Entry 7CE6 (X-ray diffraction, 2.69 A resolution); this record covers chains C and D of the 6 polymer chains in the assembly.

Chain C:
Name: Tubulin alpha-1B chain
From: Sus scrofa
Reference sequence: Q2XVP4 (TBA1B_PIG); residue numbers follow UniProt; this construct covers 1-450
Amino-acid sequence (450 residues; numbered 1 to 450; the number before each row is that of its first residue):
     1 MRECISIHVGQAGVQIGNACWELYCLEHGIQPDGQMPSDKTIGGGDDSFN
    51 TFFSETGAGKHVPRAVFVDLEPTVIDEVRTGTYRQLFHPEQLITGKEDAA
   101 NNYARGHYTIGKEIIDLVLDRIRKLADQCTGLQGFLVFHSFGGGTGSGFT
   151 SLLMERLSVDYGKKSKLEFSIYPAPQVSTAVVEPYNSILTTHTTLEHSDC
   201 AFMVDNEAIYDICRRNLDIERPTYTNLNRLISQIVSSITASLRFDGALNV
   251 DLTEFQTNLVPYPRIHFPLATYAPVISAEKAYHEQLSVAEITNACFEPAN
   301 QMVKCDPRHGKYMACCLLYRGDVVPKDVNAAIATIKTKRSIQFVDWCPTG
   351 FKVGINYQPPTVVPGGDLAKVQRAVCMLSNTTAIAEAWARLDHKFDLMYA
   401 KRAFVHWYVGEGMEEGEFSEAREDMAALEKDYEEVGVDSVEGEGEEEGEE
Unresolved in the structure: 441-450
Curated features (UniProtKB/Swiss-Prot):
  - motif: Met1 to Cys4 (MREC motif)
  - active site: Glu254
  - binding site (GTP): Gly10, Gln11, Ala12, Gln15, Glu71, Ala99, Ser140, Gly143, Gly144, Thr145, Gly146, Thr179, Glu183, Asn206, Tyr224, Asn228, Leu252
  - binding site (Mg(2+)): Glu71
  - modified residue: Lys40 (N6,N6,N6-trimethyllysine), Ser48 (Phosphoserine), Ser232 (Phosphoserine), Tyr282 (3'-nitrotyrosine), Arg339 (Omega-N-methylarginine), Ser439 (Phosphoserine), Glu443 (5-glutamyl polyglutamate), Glu445 (5-glutamyl polyglutamate)
  - cross-link (Glycyl lysine isopeptide (Lys-Gly)): Lys326 (interchain with G-Cter in ubiquitin), Lys370 (interchain with G-Cter in ubiquitin)
Ion coordination: Ca2+: Asp39, Thr41, Gly44, Glu55
Residues lining bound ligands: GTP (guanosine-5'-triphosphate): Gly10, Gln11, Ala12, Gln15, Ile16, Asp69, Asp98, Ala99, Ala100, Asn101, Ser140, Gly142, Gly143, Gly144, Thr145, Gly146, Ile171, Pro173, Val177, Ser178, Thr179, Glu183, Asn206, Tyr224, Leu227, Asn228, Ile231

Chain D:
Name: Tubulin beta chain
From: Sus scrofa
Reference sequence: A0A287AGU7 (A0A287AGU7_PIG); residues 1-445 here = UniProt positions 1-445
Amino-acid sequence (445 residues; row label = number of the first residue in the row):
     1 MREIVHIQAGQCGNQIGAKFWEVISDEHGIDPTGSYHGDSDLQLERINVY
    51 YNEATGNKYVPRAILVDLEPGTMDSVRSGPFGQIFRPDNFVFGQSGAGNN
   101 WAKGHYTEGAELVDSVLDVVRKESESCDCLQGFQLTHSLGGGTGSGMGTL
   151 LISKIREEYPDRIMNTFSVMPSPKVSDTVVEPYNATLSVHQLVENTDETY
   201 CIDNEALYDICFRTLKLTTPTYGDLNHLVSATMSGVTTCLRFPGQLNADL
   251 RKLAVNMVPFPRLHFFMPGFAPLTSRGSQQYRALTVPELTQQMFDSKNMM
   301 AACDPRHGRYLTVAAIFRGRMSMKEVDEQMLNVQNKNSSYFVEWIPNNVK
   351 TAVCDIPPRGLKMSATFIGNSTAIQELFKRISEQFTAMFRRKAFLHWYTG
   401 EGMDEMEFTEAESNMNDLVSEYQQYQDATADEQGEFEEEEGEDEA
Unresolved in the structure: 274-283, 432-445
Ion coordination: Mg2+: Glu69 (together with GTP)
Residues lining bound ligands:
  - N-benzyl-9H-beta-carbolin-3-amine (AF6): Tyr50, Gln134, Asn165, Phe167, Glu198, Tyr200, Val236, Thr237, Cys239, Leu240, Leu246, Leu250, Leu253, Met257, Ala314, Lys350, Ala352, Ile368
  - GTP (guanosine-5'-triphosphate): Gly10, Gln11, Cys12, Gln15, Ile16, Asp67, Glu69, Ala97, Gly98, Asn99, Ser138, Gly140, Gly141, Gly142, Thr143, Gly144, Val169, Pro171, Val175, Ser176, Glu181, Asn204, Leu207, Tyr222, Leu225, Asn226
What the authors report for this chain:
  - binding site for N-benzyl-9H-beta-carbolin-3-amine: Glu198

Interface between chain C and chain D:
Pairs across the interface (57):
  Gln11(C) with Asn247(D)
  Glu71(C) with Asn247(D), hydrogen bond
  Thr73(C) with Arg46(D)
  Lys96(C) with Asp128(D); Cys129(D)
  Glu97(C) with Arg2(D), salt bridge; Cys129(D); Arg162(D), salt bridge; Arg251(D), salt bridge
  Asp98(C) with Asp249(D); Lys252(D), salt bridge
  Ala100(C) with Arg251(D); Lys252(D); Val255(D)
  Asn101(C) with Lys252(D); Asn256(D)
  Arg105(C) with Arg251(D)
  Pro175(C) with Asn347(D)
  Val177(C) with Gln245(D)
  Ser178(C) with Lys350(D)
  Thr179(C) with Asn256(D), hydrogen bond (backbone-side chain)
  Ala180(C) with Asn256(D); Lys350(D), hydrogen bond (backbone-side chain)
  Val181(C) with Asn256(D); Ile345(D), hydrophobic; Pro346(D)
  Glu220(C) with Ser322(D); Lys324(D)
  Arg221(C) with Met323(D), hydrogen bond; Asp327(D)
  Tyr224(C) with Gln245(D)
  Lys394(C) with Pro346(D); Asn347(D), hydrogen bond
  Leu397(C) with Glu343(D); Trp344(D); Pro346(D), hydrophobic
  Met398(C) with Trp344(D), hydrogen bond (backbone-backbone); Pro346(D)
  Lys401(C) with Phe260(D); Trp344(D); Thr429(D), hydrogen bond (side chain-backbone)
  Arg402(C) with Phe260(D)
  Ala403(C) with Pro259(D); Phe260(D), hydrophobic
  Phe404(C) with Val255(D); Asn256(D); Val258(D); Pro259(D), hydrogen bond (backbone-backbone); Thr312(D); Ile345(D), hydrophobic
  His406(C) with Val258(D); Pro259(D), hydrogen bond (side chain-backbone); Phe260(D); Pro261(D)
  Trp407(C) with Ala254(D); Val255(D); Val258(D), hydrogen bond (side chain-backbone)
Other interface residues (no listed pair), chain C (31 interface residues in all): Glu77, Val182, Tyr210, Thr223
Other interface residues (no listed pair), chain D (37 interface residues in all): Glu45, Asp197, Leu246, Met257, Asn348, Tyr425, Ala428, Ala430

Overview:
The interface between chain C and chain D involves 31 residues on one side and 37 on the other, with 10
hydrogen bonds and 4 salt bridges. Polar contacts include Glu97(C)-Arg2(D), Glu97(C)-Arg162(D) and
Glu97(C)-Arg251(D). Ligands of chain C: GTP. Ligands of chain D: GTP and N-benzyl-9H-beta-carbolin-3-amine.
The paper reports a binding site for N-benzyl-9H-beta-carbolin-3-amine at Glu198(D).
Here chain C is Tubulin alpha-1B chain and chain D is Tubulin beta chain, both from Sus scrofa. Entry 7CE6
(Crystal structure of T2R-TTL-Compound9 complex) was determined by X-ray diffraction (same publication as
7CDA, 7CE8 and 7CEK).
